1GGJ - chains A and D of the 4 polymer chains in the assembly; structure by X-ray diffraction, 1.92 A resolution.

[Chain A (and D)]
Protein: Catalase hpii
Source organism: Escherichia coli
Notes: EC 1.11.1.6; chain D of this document is another copy of the same molecule, construct and numbering; everything in this record applies to it too
UniProt: P21179 (CATE_ECOLI); numbering as in UniProt (aligned over 1-753)
Amino-acid sequence (753 residues; numbered 1 to 753; the number before each row is that of its first residue):
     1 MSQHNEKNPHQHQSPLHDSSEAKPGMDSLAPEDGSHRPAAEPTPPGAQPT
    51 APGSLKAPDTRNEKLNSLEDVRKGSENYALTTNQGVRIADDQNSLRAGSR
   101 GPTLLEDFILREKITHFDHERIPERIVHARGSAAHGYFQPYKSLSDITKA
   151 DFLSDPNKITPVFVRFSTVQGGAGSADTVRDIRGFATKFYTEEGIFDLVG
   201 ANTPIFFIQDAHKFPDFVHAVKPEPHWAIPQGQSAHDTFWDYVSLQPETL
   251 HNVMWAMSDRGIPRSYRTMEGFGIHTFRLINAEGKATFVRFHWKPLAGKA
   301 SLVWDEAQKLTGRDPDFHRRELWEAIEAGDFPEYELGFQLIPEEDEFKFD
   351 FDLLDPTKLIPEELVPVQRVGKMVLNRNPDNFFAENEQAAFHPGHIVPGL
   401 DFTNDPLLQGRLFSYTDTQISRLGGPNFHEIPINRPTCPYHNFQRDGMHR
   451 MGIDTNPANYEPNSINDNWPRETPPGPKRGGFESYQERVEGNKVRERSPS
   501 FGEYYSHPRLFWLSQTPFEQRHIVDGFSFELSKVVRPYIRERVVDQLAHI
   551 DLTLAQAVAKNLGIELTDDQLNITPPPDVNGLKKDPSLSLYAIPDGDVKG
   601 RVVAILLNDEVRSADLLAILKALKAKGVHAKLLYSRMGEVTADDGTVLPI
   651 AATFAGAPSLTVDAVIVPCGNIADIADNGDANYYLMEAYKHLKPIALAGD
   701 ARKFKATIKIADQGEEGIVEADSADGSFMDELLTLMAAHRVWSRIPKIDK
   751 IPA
Disordered / not traced: 1-26
Sequence notes: engineered mutation Ala201 (Asn in P21179)
Glycans and other covalent adducts: covalent link His392-Tyr415
Metal / ion sites: cis-heme d hydroxychlorin gamma-spirolactone Fe near Tyr415 (its only coordinating residue here)
Small-molecule neighbours:
  - cis-heme d hydroxychlorin gamma-spirolactone (HDD), molecule 1: Ile114, Phe117, Asp118
  - cis-heme d hydroxychlorin gamma-spirolactone (HDD), molecule 2: Arg125, Ile126, Val127, His128, Arg165, Ser167, Gly184, Phe185, Ala186, Val199, Gly200, Ala201, Phe206, Ala211, Phe214, Ile274, His275, Ala389, Phe391, Leu407, Gly410, Arg411, Ser414, Tyr415, Thr418, Gln419, Arg422
Reported in the primary citation:
  - contacts within the chain: His392-Tyr415
  - mutagenesis - N201A: decreased catalytic activity
  - catalytic residues: His128 (citing earlier work)

[How chain A and chain D interact]
Pairs across the interface (270):
  Ser28(A) - Leu245(D)
  Leu29(A) - Arg542(D)  hydrogen bond (backbone-side chain)
  Pro31(A) - Tyr538(D)  hydrophobic
  Pro31(A) - Arg542(D)
  Ser35(A) - Tyr538(D)
  His36(A) - Arg536(D)  hydrogen bond (backbone-side chain)
  His36(A) - Tyr538(D)
  Pro49(A) - Arg536(D)
  Thr50(A) - His226(D)  hydrogen bond
  Thr50(A) - Trp227(D)
  Ala51(A) - His226(D)
  Pro52(A) - His226(D)
  Asp90(A) - Arg495(D)
  Asp91(A) - His212(D)  salt bridge
  Asp91(A) - Lys213(D)  hydrogen bond (backbone-side chain)
  Asp91(A) - Asp216(D)
  Gln92(A) - Lys213(D)  hydrogen bond
  Gln92(A) - Arg497(D)  hydrogen bond (backbone-side chain)
  Asn93(A) - Asp210(D)
  Asn93(A) - His212(D)
  Asn93(A) - Arg495(D)
  Asn93(A) - Glu496(D)
  Asn93(A) - Arg497(D)  hydrogen bond
  Ser94(A) - Asp210(D)  hydrogen bond
  Ser94(A) - His212(D)
  Ser94(A) - Val494(D)
  Ser94(A) - Arg495(D)
  Leu95(A) - Lys493(D)
  Leu95(A) - Val494(D)
  Leu95(A) - Arg495(D)
  Arg96(A) - Asp210(D)  salt bridge
  Arg96(A) - Pro406(D)
  Arg96(A) - Asn492(D)
  Arg96(A) - Lys493(D)
  Arg96(A) - Val494(D)  hydrogen bond (backbone-backbone)
  Arg96(A) - Glu496(D)  hydrogen bond (side chain-backbone)
  Arg96(A) - Arg497(D)
  Ala97(A) - Val489(D)  hydrophobic
  Ala97(A) - Asn492(D)
  Gly98(A) - Gly491(D)
  Gly98(A) - Asn492(D)  hydrogen bond (backbone-backbone)
  Gly98(A) - Val494(D)
  Ser99(A) - Val494(D)
  Ser99(A) - Glu496(D)
  Ser99(A) - Ser498(D)
  Ser99(A) - Pro499(D)
  Arg100(A) - Glu346(D)  salt bridge
  Arg100(A) - Phe347(D)
  Arg100(A) - Asp352(D)  salt bridge
  Arg100(A) - Leu354(D)
  Arg100(A) - Asn404(D)  hydrogen bond (backbone-side chain)
  Arg100(A) - Ser498(D)
  Gly101(A) - Asn404(D)
  Pro102(A) - Asn404(D)
  Pro102(A) - Gln409(D)
  Pro102(A) - Val489(D)
  Thr103(A) - Gln409(D)  hydrogen bond (backbone-side chain)
  Leu104(A) - Lys493(D)
  Glu106(A) - Lys493(D)  salt bridge
  Asp107(A) - Arg495(D)  salt bridge
  Ile109(A) - His212(D)
  Leu110(A) - His212(D)
  Arg111(A) - Phe413(D)
  Lys113(A) - His212(D)  hydrogen bond (side chain-backbone)
  Lys113(A) - Asp216(D)  salt bridge
  Ile114(A) - Ala211(D)
  Ile114(A) - Pro215(D)  hydrophobic
  Ile114(A) - Phe413(D)  hydrophobic
  Ile114(A) - Ser414(D)
  Thr115(A) - Phe413(D)
  Thr115(A) - Asp417(D)
  Phe117(A) - Ile126(D)  hydrophobic
  Phe117(A) - Phe214(D)  hydrophobic
  Phe117(A) - Pro215(D)  hydrophobic
  Phe117(A) - Val218(D)  hydrophobic
  Asp118(A) - Ile126(D)
  Asp118(A) - Phe413(D)
  Asp118(A) - Ser414(D)  hydrogen bond
  Asp118(A) - Asp417(D)
  Asp118(A) - Thr418(D)  hydrogen bond (backbone-side chain)
  Asp118(A) - Ser421(D)
  His119(A) - Asp417(D)  salt bridge
  His119(A) - Thr418(D)
  His119(A) - Ser421(D)  hydrogen bond
  Glu120(A) - Ile126(D)
  Glu120(A) - His219(D)  salt bridge
  Arg121(A) - Pro123(D)
  Arg121(A) - Glu124(D)
  Arg121(A) - Ile126(D)  hydrogen bond (side chain-backbone)
  Arg121(A) - Lys222(D)
  Pro123(A) - Arg121(D)
  Glu124(A) - Arg121(D)
  Ile126(A) - Phe117(D)
  Ile126(A) - Asp118(D)
  Ile126(A) - Glu120(D)
  Ile126(A) - Arg121(D)  hydrogen bond (backbone-side chain)
  Gly174(A) - Gly174(D)
  Gly174(A) - Ser175(D)
  Gly174(A) - Gln231(D)
  Ser175(A) - Gly174(D)
  Asp210(A) - Gln92(D)
  Asp210(A) - Asn93(D)
  Asp210(A) - Ser94(D)  hydrogen bond
  Asp210(A) - Arg96(D)  salt bridge
  Ala211(A) - Ile114(D)
  His212(A) - Asp91(D)  salt bridge
  His212(A) - Asn93(D)
  His212(A) - Ser94(D)
  His212(A) - Ile109(D)
  His212(A) - Leu110(D)
  His212(A) - Lys113(D)  hydrogen bond (backbone-side chain)
  Lys213(A) - Asp91(D)  hydrogen bond (side chain-backbone)
  Lys213(A) - Gln92(D)  hydrogen bond
  Phe214(A) - Phe117(D)  hydrophobic
  Pro215(A) - Lys113(D)
  Pro215(A) - Ile114(D)
  Pro215(A) - Phe117(D)  hydrophobic
  Asp216(A) - Asp91(D)
  Asp216(A) - Lys113(D)  salt bridge
  Val218(A) - Phe117(D)  hydrophobic
  His219(A) - Glu120(D)  salt bridge
  Lys222(A) - Arg121(D)
  Pro225(A) - Asn381(D)
  Pro225(A) - Phe382(D)  hydrogen bond (backbone-backbone)
  His226(A) - Thr50(D)  hydrogen bond
  His226(A) - Ala51(D)
  His226(A) - Pro52(D)
  His226(A) - Trp323(D)
  His226(A) - Asp380(D)
  His226(A) - Phe382(D)  hydrogen bond (backbone-backbone)
  Trp227(A) - Thr50(D)
  Trp227(A) - Arg319(D)
  Trp227(A) - Arg320(D)
  Trp227(A) - Trp323(D)  hydrophobic
  Trp227(A) - Glu324(D)
  Trp227(A) - Phe382(D)
  Ala228(A) - Arg319(D)  hydrogen bond (backbone-side chain)
  Ala228(A) - Phe382(D)  hydrophobic
  Ile229(A) - Asp316(D)
  Ile229(A) - Arg319(D)
  Ile229(A) - Arg320(D)
  Pro230(A) - Asp316(D)
  Gln231(A) - Gly174(D)
  Gln231(A) - Asp316(D)  hydrogen bond (backbone-side chain)
  Gln233(A) - Pro315(D)
  Leu245(A) - Leu29(D)  hydrophobic
  Asp305(A) - Arg313(D)  salt bridge
  Gln308(A) - Gly312(D)
  Gln308(A) - Arg313(D)  hydrogen bond
  Lys309(A) - Arg313(D)
  Thr311(A) - Gly312(D)  hydrogen bond (side chain-backbone)
  Gly312(A) - Gln308(D)
  Gly312(A) - Thr311(D)  hydrogen bond (backbone-side chain)
  Gly312(A) - Gly312(D)
  Arg313(A) - Asp305(D)  salt bridge
  Arg313(A) - Gln308(D)  hydrogen bond
  Arg313(A) - Lys309(D)
  Pro315(A) - Gln233(D)
  Asp316(A) - Ile229(D)
  Asp316(A) - Pro230(D)
  Asp316(A) - Gln231(D)  hydrogen bond (side chain-backbone)
  Arg319(A) - Trp227(D)
  Arg319(A) - Ala228(D)  hydrogen bond (side chain-backbone)
  Arg319(A) - Ile229(D)
  Arg320(A) - Trp227(D)
  Arg320(A) - Ile229(D)
  Trp323(A) - His226(D)
  Trp323(A) - Trp227(D)  hydrophobic
  Glu346(A) - Arg100(D)  salt bridge
  Phe347(A) - Arg100(D)
  Asp352(A) - Arg100(D)  salt bridge
  Leu354(A) - Arg100(D)
  Asp380(A) - His226(D)
  Asn381(A) - Pro225(D)
  Phe382(A) - Pro225(D)  hydrogen bond (backbone-backbone)
  Phe382(A) - His226(D)  hydrogen bond (backbone-backbone)
  Phe382(A) - Trp227(D)
  Phe382(A) - Ala228(D)  hydrophobic
  Asn404(A) - Arg100(D)  hydrogen bond (side chain-backbone)
  Asn404(A) - Gly101(D)
  Asn404(A) - Pro102(D)
  Pro406(A) - Arg96(D)
  Gln409(A) - Pro102(D)
  Gln409(A) - Thr103(D)  hydrogen bond (side chain-backbone)
  Phe413(A) - Arg111(D)
  Phe413(A) - Ile114(D)  hydrophobic
  Phe413(A) - Thr115(D)
  Phe413(A) - Asp118(D)
  Ser414(A) - Ile114(D)
  Ser414(A) - Asp118(D)  hydrogen bond
  Asp417(A) - Thr115(D)
  Asp417(A) - Asp118(D)
  Asp417(A) - His119(D)  salt bridge
  Thr418(A) - Asp118(D)  hydrogen bond (side chain-backbone)
  Thr418(A) - His119(D)
  Ser421(A) - His119(D)  hydrogen bond
  Val489(A) - Ala97(D)  hydrophobic
  Gly491(A) - Gly98(D)
  Asn492(A) - Arg96(D)
  Asn492(A) - Ala97(D)
  Asn492(A) - Gly98(D)  hydrogen bond (backbone-backbone)
  Lys493(A) - Leu95(D)
  Lys493(A) - Arg96(D)
  Lys493(A) - Leu104(D)
  Lys493(A) - Glu106(D)  salt bridge
  Val494(A) - Ser94(D)
  Val494(A) - Leu95(D)
  Val494(A) - Arg96(D)  hydrogen bond (backbone-backbone)
  Val494(A) - Gly98(D)
  Val494(A) - Ser99(D)
  Arg495(A) - Asp90(D)
  Arg495(A) - Asn93(D)
  Arg495(A) - Ser94(D)
  Arg495(A) - Leu95(D)
  Arg495(A) - Asp107(D)  salt bridge
  Arg495(A) - Ile109(D)
  Glu496(A) - Asn93(D)
  Glu496(A) - Arg96(D)  hydrogen bond (backbone-side chain)
  Glu496(A) - Ser99(D)
  Arg497(A) - Gln92(D)  hydrogen bond (side chain-backbone)
  Arg497(A) - Asn93(D)  hydrogen bond
  Arg497(A) - Arg96(D)
  Ser498(A) - Ser99(D)
  Ser498(A) - Arg100(D)
  Pro499(A) - Ser99(D)
  Ser532(A) - Met637(D)
  Lys533(A) - Gly656(D)  hydrogen bond (side chain-backbone)
  Val535(A) - Gln48(D)
  Val535(A) - Pro49(D)
  Arg536(A) - His36(D)  hydrogen bond (side chain-backbone)
  Arg536(A) - Pro49(D)
  Tyr538(A) - Pro31(D)  hydrophobic
  Tyr538(A) - Ser35(D)
  Tyr538(A) - His36(D)
  Arg540(A) - Met637(D)
  Arg542(A) - Leu29(D)  hydrogen bond (side chain-backbone)
  Lys560(A) - Arg636(D)
  Asn561(A) - Arg636(D)
  Asn561(A) - Met637(D)  hydrogen bond (backbone-backbone)
  Leu562(A) - Met637(D)
  Leu562(A) - Gly638(D)
  Gly563(A) - Met637(D)
  Arg636(A) - Lys560(D)
  Arg636(A) - Asn561(D)
  Arg636(A) - Gly563(D)
  Met637(A) - Ser532(D)
  Met637(A) - Arg540(D)
  Met637(A) - Asn561(D)  hydrogen bond (backbone-backbone)
  Met637(A) - Leu562(D)
  Met637(A) - Gly563(D)  hydrogen bond (backbone-backbone)
  Gly638(A) - Leu562(D)  hydrogen bond (backbone-backbone)
  Gly656(A) - Lys533(D)  hydrogen bond (backbone-side chain)
  Asp677(A) - Lys750(D)
  Gly679(A) - Lys750(D)
  Gly679(A) - Ile751(D)
  Gly679(A) - Pro752(D)
  Asn682(A) - Pro752(D)
  Tyr683(A) - Tyr683(D)
  Tyr683(A) - Pro752(D)
  Tyr683(A) - Ala753(D)  hydrophobic
  Met686(A) - Pro752(D)  hydrophobic
  Asp749(A) - Gly679(D)  hydrogen bond (backbone-backbone)
  Lys750(A) - Asp677(D)
  Lys750(A) - Gly679(D)
  Ile751(A) - Gly679(D)
  Pro752(A) - Gly679(D)
  Pro752(A) - Asn682(D)
  Pro752(A) - Tyr683(D)
  Pro752(A) - Met686(D)
  Ala753(A) - Tyr683(D)  hydrophobic
Interface residues without a listed pair, chain A (137 interface residues in all): Ala30, Gly46, Gln48, Ile122, Arg125, Val127, Arg130, Gly172, Ala173, Gln246, Glu324, Ile420, Glu490, Ser500, Phe529
Interface residues without a listed pair, chain D (135 interface residues in all): Ala30, Ile122, Arg125, Val127, Arg130, Gln246, Pro379, Ile420, Glu490, Ser500, Phe529, Val535, Asn678, Asp749

[In short]
137 residues of chain A face 135 of chain D across their interface; the contacts include 55 hydrogen bonds and
20 salt bridges. Among the polar pairs are Asp91(A)-His212(D), Arg96(A)-Asp210(D) and Arg100(A)-Glu346(D).
Chain A binds cis-heme d hydroxychlorin gamma-spirolactone. The paper reports the catalytic residue His128(A);
N201A of chain A reduces catalytic activity.
Both chains are Catalase hpii (Escherichia coli). Entry 1GGJ (Crystal structure of catalase hpii from
escherichia coli, asn201ala variant) was determined by X-ray diffraction, deposited together with 1GGE, 1GGF,
1GGH, 1GGK and 1GG9.
